PDB entry 9L1N | electron microscopy, 3.30 A resolution | chains D and J of the 13 polymer chains in the assembly

# Chain D (and J)
Protein: E1 glycoprotein
From: Western equine encephalitis virus
Notes: chain J of this document is another copy of the same molecule, construct and numbering; everything in this record applies to it too
UniProtKB: Q9J1K1 (Q9J1K1_WEEV); residues 1-439 here correspond to UniProt positions 798-1236 (UniProt number = residue number + 797)
Sequence (439 residues; row label = number of the first residue in the row):
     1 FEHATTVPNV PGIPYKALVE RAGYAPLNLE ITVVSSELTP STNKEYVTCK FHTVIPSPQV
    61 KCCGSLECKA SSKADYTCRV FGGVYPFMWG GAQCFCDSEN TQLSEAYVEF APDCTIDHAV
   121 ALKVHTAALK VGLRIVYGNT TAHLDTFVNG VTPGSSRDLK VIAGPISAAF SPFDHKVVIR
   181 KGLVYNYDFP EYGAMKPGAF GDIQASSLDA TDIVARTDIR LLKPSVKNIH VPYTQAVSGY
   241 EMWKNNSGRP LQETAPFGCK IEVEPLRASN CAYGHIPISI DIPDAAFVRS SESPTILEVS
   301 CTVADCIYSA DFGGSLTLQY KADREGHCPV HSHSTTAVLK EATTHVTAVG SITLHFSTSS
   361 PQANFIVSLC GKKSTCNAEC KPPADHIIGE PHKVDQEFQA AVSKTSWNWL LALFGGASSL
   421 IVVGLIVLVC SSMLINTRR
Disordered / not traced: 439
Disulfide bonds: Cys49-Cys114, Cys63-Cys96, Cys68-Cys78, Cys259-Cys271, Cys301-Cys376, Cys306-Cys380, Cys328-Cys370
Covalent attachments: N-acetylglucosamine (NAG) linked to Asn139

# Chain D / chain J interface
Pairs across the interface - 19 pairs, chain D then chain J:
  Ser41(D) with Asn43(J)
  Thr42(D) with Asn43(J)
  Asn43(D) with Ser41(J), hydrogen bond
  His125(D) with Asn43(J), hydrogen bond; His125(J)
  Thr126(D) with His125(J)
  Phe147(D) with Tyr192(J)
  Asn149(D) with Glu191(J), hydrogen bond
  Val151(D) with Ala194(J), hydrophobic
  Thr152(D) with Glu191(J); Tyr192(J); Gly193(J); Ala194(J)
  Pro153(D) with Arg216(J)
  Glu191(D) with Asn149(J), hydrogen bond; Val151(J)
  Gly193(D) with Thr152(J)
  Ala194(D) with Val151(J); Thr152(J)
Interface residues without a listed pair, chain D (14 interface residues in all): Tyr192
Interface residues without a listed pair, chain J (14 interface residues in all): Thr42, Phe147, Pro153

# Summary
The chain D/chain J interface involves 14 residues from each chain; the contacts include 4 hydrogen bonds.
Among the polar pairs are Asn43(D)-Ser41(J), His125(D)-Asn43(J) and Asn149(D)-Glu191(J). N-acetylglucosamine
is covalently linked to Asn139(D).
Both chains are E1 glycoprotein (Western equine encephalitis virus). Entry 9L1N (Structure of Western equine
encephalitis virus 71V1658 strain VLP in complex with human PCDH10 EC1) was determined by electron microscopy
(same publication as 9L9A).
